Entry 9G9A (electron microscopy, 2.83 A resolution); this record covers chains A and B of the 9 polymer chains in the assembly.

== Chain A ==
Protein: CRISPR system single-strand-specific deoxyribonuclease Cas10/Csm1 (subtype III-A)
Source organism: Enterococcus italicus DSM 15952
Notes: EC 3.1.-.-, 2.7.7.-
Reference sequence: E6LHV7 (CAS10_ENTI1); residues 1-754 here correspond to UniProt positions 2-755 (UniProt number = residue number + 1)
Sequence (774 residues; each row starts with the number of its first residue; numbers below 1 keep their minus sign (Met-19 is residue -19)):
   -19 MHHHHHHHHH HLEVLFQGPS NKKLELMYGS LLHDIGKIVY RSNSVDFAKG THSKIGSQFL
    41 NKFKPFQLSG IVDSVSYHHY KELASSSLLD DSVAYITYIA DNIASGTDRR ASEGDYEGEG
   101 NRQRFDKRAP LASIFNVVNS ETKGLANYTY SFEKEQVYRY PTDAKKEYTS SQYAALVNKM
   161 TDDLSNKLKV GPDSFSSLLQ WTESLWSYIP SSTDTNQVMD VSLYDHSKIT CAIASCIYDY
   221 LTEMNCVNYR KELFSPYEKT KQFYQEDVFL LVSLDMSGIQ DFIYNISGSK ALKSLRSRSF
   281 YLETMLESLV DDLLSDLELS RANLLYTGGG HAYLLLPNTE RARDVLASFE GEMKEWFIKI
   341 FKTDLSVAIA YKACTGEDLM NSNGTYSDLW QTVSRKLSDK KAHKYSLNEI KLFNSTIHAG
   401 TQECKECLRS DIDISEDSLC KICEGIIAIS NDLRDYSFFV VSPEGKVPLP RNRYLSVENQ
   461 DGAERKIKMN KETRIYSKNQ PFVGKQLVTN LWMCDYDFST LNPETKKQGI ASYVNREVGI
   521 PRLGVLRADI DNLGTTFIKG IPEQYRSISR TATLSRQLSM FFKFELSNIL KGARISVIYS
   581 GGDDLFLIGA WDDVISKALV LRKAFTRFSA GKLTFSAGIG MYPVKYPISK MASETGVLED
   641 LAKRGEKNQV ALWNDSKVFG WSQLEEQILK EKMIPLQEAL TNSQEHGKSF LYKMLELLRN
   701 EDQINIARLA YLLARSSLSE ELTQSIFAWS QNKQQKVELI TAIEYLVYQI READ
Unresolved in the structure: -19 to 0, 24-29, 87-104, 133-137, 481-487, 682-685, 753-754
Differences from the reference sequence: initiating methionine (-19); expression tag (-18 to 0)

== Chain B ==
Protein: CRISPR system Cms protein Csm2
Source organism: Enterococcus italicus DSM 15952
Reference sequence: E6LHV6 (CSM2_ENTI1); residue numbers follow UniProt; this construct covers 1-140
Sequence (140 residues; row label = number of the first residue in the row):
     1 MELAKTKTGE MIDLNFARKV VEENKRVKDN RGRQEIVLFN GLTTSKLRNL LELINHVYTK
    61 VYNSDDTTLS EDVRDELEYL KVKFAYESGR EPAVRTFIEK TYVDKLVDVV LKKNTKKIFL
   121 DYCKYFEALV AYAKFYRMGD
Unresolved in the structure: 1-14, 29-34, 65-68, 138-140

== Interface between chain A and chain B ==
Contacting residue pairs (16; chain A residue first):
  Ile704(A) with Lys124(B)
  Ile706(A) with Tyr132(B)
  Ala707(A) with Ala128(B), hydrophobic; Ala131(B)
  Arg708(A) with Glu127(B), salt bridge
  Ala710(A) with Tyr132(B), hydrophobic; Phe135(B)
  Tyr711(A) with Ala131(B), hydrophobic
  Ala714(A) with Lys134(B); Phe135(B), hydrophobic
  Arg715(A) with Lys134(B)
  Glu720(A) with Ile36(B); Arg137(B)
  Phe727(A) with Arg18(B); Tyr132(B), hydrophobic; Phe135(B), hydrophobic
Other interface residues (no listed pair), chain A (14 interface residues in all): Leu713, Thr723, Gln724, Gln731

== Summary ==
14 residues of chain A and 10 residues of chain B are in contact; the contacts include 1 salt bridge. Its one
salt-bridged contact is Arg708(A)-Glu127(B).
Chain A is CRISPR system single-strand-specific deoxyribonuclease Cas10/Csm1 (subtype III-A) and chain B is
CRISPR system Cms protein Csm2, both from Enterococcus italicus DSM 15952; the structure, CryoEM structure of
Enterococcus italicus Csm-crRNA (3.2 complex), was determined by electron microscopy (same publication as
9G9B, 9G9C, 9G9D, 9G9E, 9G9F, 9G9G and 4 further entries).
